Entry 6Y6Z (X-ray diffraction, 1.70 A resolution); this record covers chain A.

Chain A:
Name: Peptidoglycan D, D-transpeptidase FtsI
Source organism: Pseudomonas aeruginosa (strain ATCC 15692 / DSM 22644 / CIP 104116 / JCM 14847 / LMG 12228 / 1C / PRS 101 / PAO1)
Notes: EC 3.4.16.4
UniProtKB: G3XD46 (FTSI_PSEAE); numbering as in UniProt (aligned over 50-563)
Chain sequence (521 residues; numbered 43 to 563; the number before each row is that of its first residue):
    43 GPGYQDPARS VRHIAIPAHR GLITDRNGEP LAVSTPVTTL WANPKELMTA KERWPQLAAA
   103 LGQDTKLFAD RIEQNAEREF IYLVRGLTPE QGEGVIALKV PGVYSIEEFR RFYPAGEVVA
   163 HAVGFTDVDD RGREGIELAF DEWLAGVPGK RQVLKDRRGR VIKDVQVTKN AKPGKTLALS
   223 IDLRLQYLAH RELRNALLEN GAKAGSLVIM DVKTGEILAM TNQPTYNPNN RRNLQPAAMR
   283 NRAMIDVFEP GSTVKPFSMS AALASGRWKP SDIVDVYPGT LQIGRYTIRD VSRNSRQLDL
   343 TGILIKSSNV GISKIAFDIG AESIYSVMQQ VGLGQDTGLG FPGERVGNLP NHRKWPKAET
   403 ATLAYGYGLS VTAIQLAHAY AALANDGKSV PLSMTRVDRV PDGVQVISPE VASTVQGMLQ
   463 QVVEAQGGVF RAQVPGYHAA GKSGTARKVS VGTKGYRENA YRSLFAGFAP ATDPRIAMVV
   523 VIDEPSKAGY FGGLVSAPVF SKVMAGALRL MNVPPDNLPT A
Unresolved in the structure: 43-47, 490-501, 560-563
Construct notes: expression tag (43-49)
Curated features (UniProtKB/Swiss-Prot):
  - active site: Ser-294 (Acyl-ester intermediate)
Covalent attachments: compound OEE linked to Ser-294
Residues lining bound ligands: OEE (tert-butyl N-[(2S)-2-methyl-4-oxidanyl-1-oxidanylidene-pent-4-en-2-yl]carbamate): Gly-293, Lys-297, Val-333, Ser-349, Asn-351, Tyr-407, Tyr-409, Lys-484, Ser-485, Gly-486, Thr-487, Arg-489, Tyr-503, Phe-533
From the paper describing this entry:
  - binding site for OEE: Ser-294, Ser-349, Asn-351, Thr-487
  - catalytic residues: Ser-294 (citing earlier work)

Overview:
Compound OEE is covalently linked to Ser-294. Curated annotation (UniProt) lists active-site residue Ser-294.
The paper reports the catalytic residue Ser-294; a binding site for OEE at Ser-294, Ser-349 and Asn-351 among
others.
Chain A is Peptidoglycan D, D-transpeptidase FtsI (Pseudomonas aeruginosa (strain ATCC 15692 / DSM 22644 / CIP
104116 / JCM 14847 / LMG 12228 / 1C / PRS 101 / PAO1)); the structure, Structure of Pseudomonas aeruginosa
Penicillin-Binding Protein 3 (PBP3) in complex with Compound 1, was determined by X-ray diffraction (same
publication as 6Y6O, 6Y6N and 6Y6U).
